Entry 6LOP (X-ray diffraction, 1.91 A resolution); this record covers chains A and B.

# Chain A (and B)
Name: Tetraprenyl-beta-curcumene synthase
From: Bacillus alcalophilus ATCC 27647
Notes: chain B of this document is another copy of the same molecule, construct and numbering; everything in this record applies to it too
Reference sequence: A0A094YZ24 (A0A094YZ24_BACAO); numbering as in UniProt (aligned over 1-351)
Sequence (354 residues; numbered -2 to 351; the number before each row is that of its first residue; numbers below 1 keep their minus sign (Gly-2 is residue -2)):
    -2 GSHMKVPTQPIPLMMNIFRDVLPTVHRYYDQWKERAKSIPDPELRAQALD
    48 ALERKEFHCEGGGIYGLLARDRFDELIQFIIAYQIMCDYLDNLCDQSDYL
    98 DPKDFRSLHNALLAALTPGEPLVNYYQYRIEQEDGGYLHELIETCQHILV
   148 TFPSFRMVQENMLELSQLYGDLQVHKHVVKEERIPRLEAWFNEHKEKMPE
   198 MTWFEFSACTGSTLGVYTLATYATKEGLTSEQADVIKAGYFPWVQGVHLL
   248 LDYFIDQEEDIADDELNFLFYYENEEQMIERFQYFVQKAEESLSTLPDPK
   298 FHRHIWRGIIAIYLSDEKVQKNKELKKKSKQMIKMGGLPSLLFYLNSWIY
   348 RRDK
Not modelled in the structure: -2 to 1, 349-351
Sequence notes: expression tag (-2 to 0)
Small-molecule neighbours: ELX ((2E,6E,10E)-3,7,11,15-tetramethylhexadeca-2,6,10,14-tetraen-1-ol): Pro7, Leu10, Met11, Ile14, Phe54, His55, Gly58, Gly59, Ile61, Tyr62, Gln81, Thr210, Leu211, Tyr214, His245, His301, Ile302, Gly305, Ile306, Ile309, Tyr310
From the paper describing this entry:
  - conformationally variable residues: Ile306
  - mutagenesis - H55F, H55L, D85N, N89A, N89D, H245F, H245L: decreased catalytic activity
  - mutagenesis - D92N: unchanged catalytic activity on the minor product 12
  - mutagenesis - H55L, D85N, H245L: abolished catalytic activity on 12

# Interface between chain A and chain B
Residue-residue contacts (27):
  Ile8(A) with Gly334(B); Leu338(B)
  Met11(A) with Leu338(B), hydrophobic
  Met12(A) with Leu338(B)
  Phe15(A) with Tyr341(B); Leu342(B), hydrophobic; Trp345(B), hydrophobic
  Arg16(A) with Tyr341(B)
  Leu19(A) with Trp345(B)
  Pro20(A) with Trp345(B)
  His23(A) with Trp345(B)
  Gly333(A) with Ile8(B)
  Gly334(A) with Ile8(B)
  Ser337(A) with Met12(B)
  Leu338(A) with Ile8(B), hydrophobic; Met11(B); Met12(B)
  Tyr341(A) with Phe15(B); Arg16(B)
  Leu342(A) with Phe15(B), hydrophobic
  Trp345(A) with Phe15(B), hydrophobic; Leu19(B); Pro20(B); His23(B); Glu57(B)
  Ile346(A) with Ile346(B), hydrophobic
  Arg348(A) with His23(B), hydrogen bond
Other interface residues (no listed pair), chain A (19 interface residues in all): Glu57, Leu335
Other interface residues (no listed pair), chain B (18 interface residues in all): Leu335, Ser337, Arg348

# In short
19 residues of chain A face 18 of chain B across their interface; the contacts include 1 hydrogen bond. Its
one hydrogen-bonded contact is Arg348(A)-His23(B). Chain A binds compound ELX. The paper reports that H55F,
H55L and D85N of chain A, among others, reduce catalytic activity; conformational variability at Ile306(A); 8
substitutions were tested in all.
Chain A and chain B are both Tetraprenyl-beta-curcumene synthase (Bacillus alcalophilus ATCC 27647); the
structure, Crystal Structure of Class IB terpene synthase bound with geranylgeraniol, was determined by X-ray
diffraction (same publication as 6LOO).
